8YD8 - chains H and K of the 10 polymer chains in the assembly; structure by X-ray diffraction, 3.11 A resolution.

== Chain H (and K) ==
Protein: CASP8 and FADD-like apoptosis regulator subunit p43
Source organism: Homo sapiens
Notes: chain K of this document is another copy of the same molecule, construct and numbering; everything in this record applies to it too
Reference sequence: O15519 (CFLAR_HUMAN); residue numbers follow UniProt; this construct covers 1-181
Amino-acid sequence (181 residues; numbered 1 to 181; the number before each row is that of its first residue):
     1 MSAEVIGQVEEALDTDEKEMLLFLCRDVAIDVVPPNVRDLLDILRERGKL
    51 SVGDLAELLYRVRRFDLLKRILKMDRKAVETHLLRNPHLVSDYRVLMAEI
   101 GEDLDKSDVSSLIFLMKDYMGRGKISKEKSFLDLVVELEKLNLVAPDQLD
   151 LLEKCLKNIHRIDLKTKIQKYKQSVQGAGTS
Disordered / not traced: 1, 29-30, 124-126, 176-181 (chain K: 176-181)
Construct notes: engineered mutation G7 (His in O15519)

== How chain H and chain K interact ==
Pairs across the interface - 13 pairs, chain H then chain K:
  S110(H) - R38(K)  hydrogen bond
  S111(H) - R38(K)  hydrogen bond
  F114(H) - A3(K)
  F114(H) - I6(K)  hydrophobic
  F114(H) - R38(K)
  F114(H) - D42(K)
  L115(H) - A3(K)
  L115(H) - E4(K)
  K117(H) - D42(K)  salt bridge
  D118(H) - A3(K)  hydrogen bond (side chain-backbone)
  D118(H) - R45(K)  salt bridge
  N158(H) - E4(K)  hydrogen bond
  H160(H) - E11(K)  salt bridge
Interface residues without a listed pair, chain K (9 interface residues in all): S2, G7

== Summary ==
8 residues of chain H face 9 of chain K across their interface; the contacts include 4 hydrogen bonds and 3
salt bridges. Among the polar pairs are K117(H)-D42(K), D118(H)-R45(K) and H160(H)-E11(K).
Chain H and chain K are both CASP8 and FADD-like apoptosis regulator subunit p43 (Homo sapiens); the
structure, Structure of FADD/Caspase-8/cFLIP death effector domain assembly, was determined by X-ray
diffraction (same publication as 8YBX and 8YD7).
